Entry 6TPM (X-ray diffraction, 1.72 A resolution); this record covers chain A.

# Chain A
Name: Beta-lactamase
Source organism: Escherichia coli (strain K12)
Notes: EC 3.5.2.6
Reference sequence: P00811 (AMPC_ECOLI); residues 4-361 here correspond to UniProt positions 20-377 (UniProt number = residue number + 16)
Sequence (358 residues; each row starts with the number of its first residue):
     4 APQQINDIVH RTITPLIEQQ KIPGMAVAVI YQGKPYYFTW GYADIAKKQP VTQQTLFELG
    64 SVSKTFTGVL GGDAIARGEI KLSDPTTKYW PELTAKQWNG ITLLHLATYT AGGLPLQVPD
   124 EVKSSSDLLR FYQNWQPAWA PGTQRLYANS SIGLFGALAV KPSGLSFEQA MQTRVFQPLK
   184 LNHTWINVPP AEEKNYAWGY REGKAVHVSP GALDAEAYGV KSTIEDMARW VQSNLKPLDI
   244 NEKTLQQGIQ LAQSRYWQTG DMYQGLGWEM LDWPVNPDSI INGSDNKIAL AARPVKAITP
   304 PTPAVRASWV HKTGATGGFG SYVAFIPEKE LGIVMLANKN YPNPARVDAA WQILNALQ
Glycans and other covalent adducts: MK-7655, bound form (MK7) linked to Ser64
Metal / ion sites: Zn2+ site 1 near His13 (its only coordinating residue here); Zn2+ site 2 near His186 (its only coordinating residue here)
Ligand contacts: MK-7655, bound form (MK7; (2S,5R)-1-formyl-N-(piperidin-4-yl)-5-[(sulfooxy)amino]piperidine-2-carboxamide): Gly63, Lys67, Leu119, Gln120, Tyr150, Asn152, Val211, Tyr221, Ser287, Asn289, Leu293, Lys315, Thr316, Gly317, Ala318, Asn346
What the authors report for this chain:
  - binding site for MK-7655, bound form: Ser64, Gln120, Tyr150, Asn152, Lys315, Thr316, Ala318, Asn346
  - catalytic residues: Lys67, Tyr150, Asn152 (citing earlier work)

# Overview
Covalently linked MK-7655, bound form: at Ser64. The paper reports catalytic residues Lys67, Tyr150 and
Asn152; a binding site for MK-7655, bound form at Ser64, Gln120 and Tyr150 among others.
Chain A is Beta-lactamase (Escherichia coli (strain K12)); the structure, Crystal structure of AmpC from
E.coli with Relebactam (MK-7655), was determined by X-ray diffraction (same publication as 6T5Y, 6T7L and
6TBW).
